PDB entry 1AGC | X-ray diffraction, 2.10 A resolution | chains A and C of the 3 polymer chains in the assembly

[Chain A]
Name: B*0801
Source organism: Homo sapiens
Notes: fragment: extracellular
UniProt: P30460 (1B08_HUMAN); residues 1-276 here correspond to UniProt positions 25-300 (UniProt number = residue number + 24)
Amino-acid sequence (276 residues; each row starts with the number of its first residue):
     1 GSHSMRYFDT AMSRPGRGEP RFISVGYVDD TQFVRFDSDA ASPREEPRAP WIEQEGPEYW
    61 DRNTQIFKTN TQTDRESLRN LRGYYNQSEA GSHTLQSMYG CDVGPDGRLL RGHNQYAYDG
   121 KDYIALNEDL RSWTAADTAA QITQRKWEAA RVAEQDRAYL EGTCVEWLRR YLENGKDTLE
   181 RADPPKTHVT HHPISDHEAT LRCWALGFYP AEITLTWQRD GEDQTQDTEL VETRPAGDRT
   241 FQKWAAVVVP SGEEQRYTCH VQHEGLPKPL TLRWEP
Disulfides: Cys101-Cys164, Cys203-Cys259

[Chain C]
Name: HIV-1 gag peptide (GGKKKYQL - 7Q mutation)
Source organism: Human immunodeficiency virus 1
Notes: fragment: extracellular
Amino-acid sequence (8 residues; numbered 1 to 8; the number before each row is that of its first residue):
     1 GGKKKYQL

[Chain A / chain C interface]
Residue-residue contacts (42):
  Tyr7(A) - Gly1(C)  hydrogen bond (side chain-backbone)
  Tyr7(A) - Gly2(C)  hydrogen bond (side chain-backbone)
  Asp9(A) - Lys5(C)  salt bridge
  Asn63(A) - Gly1(C)
  Asn63(A) - Gly2(C)  hydrogen bond (side chain-backbone)
  Ile66(A) - Gly2(C)
  Ile66(A) - Lys3(C)
  Asn70(A) - Lys3(C)  hydrogen bond (side chain-backbone)
  Asn70(A) - Lys4(C)
  Asn70(A) - Lys5(C)  hydrogen bond (side chain-backbone)
  Thr73(A) - Lys5(C)
  Thr73(A) - Tyr6(C)
  Thr73(A) - Gln7(C)
  Asp74(A) - Lys5(C)  salt bridge
  Glu76(A) - Gln7(C)  hydrogen bond
  Ser77(A) - Gln7(C)
  Ser77(A) - Leu8(C)  hydrogen bond (side chain-backbone)
  Asn80(A) - Gln7(C)  hydrogen bond
  Asn80(A) - Leu8(C)  hydrogen bond (side chain-backbone)
  Leu81(A) - Leu8(C)  hydrophobic
  Tyr84(A) - Leu8(C)  hydrogen bond (side chain-backbone)
  Leu95(A) - Leu8(C)  hydrophobic
  Ser97(A) - Lys5(C)  hydrogen bond
  Tyr99(A) - Gly2(C)
  Tyr99(A) - Lys3(C)  hydrogen bond (side chain-backbone)
  Asn114(A) - Lys3(C)
  Tyr116(A) - Lys5(C)
  Tyr116(A) - Leu8(C)  hydrophobic
  Tyr123(A) - Leu8(C)  hydrophobic
  Thr143(A) - Leu8(C)  hydrogen bond (side chain-backbone)
  Lys146(A) - Leu8(C)
  Trp147(A) - Tyr6(C)
  Trp147(A) - Gln7(C)  hydrogen bond (side chain-backbone)
  Trp147(A) - Leu8(C)  hydrophobic
  Val152(A) - Tyr6(C)  hydrophobic
  Gln155(A) - Tyr6(C)
  Asp156(A) - Lys3(C)  salt bridge
  Tyr159(A) - Gly1(C)  hydrogen bond (side chain-backbone)
  Tyr159(A) - Gly2(C)
  Tyr159(A) - Lys3(C)
  Trp167(A) - Gly1(C)
  Tyr171(A) - Gly1(C)  hydrogen bond (side chain-backbone)
Interface residues without a listed pair, chain A (31 interface residues in all): Met5, Phe22, Tyr59, Phe67
Interface features reported in the paper:
  - pairs named by the authors: Asn80(A)-Gln7(C) (hydrogen bond)

[Summary]
Chain A and chain C form an interface of 31 and 8 residues respectively; the contacts include 16 hydrogen
bonds and 3 salt bridges. Polar pairs include Asp9(A)-Lys5(C), Asp74(A)-Lys5(C) and Asp156(A)-Lys3(C). The
authors report a hydrogen bond between Asn80(A) and Gln7(C).
Here chain A is B*0801 (Homo sapiens) and chain C is HIV-1 gag peptide (GGKKKYQL - 7Q mutation) (Human
immunodeficiency virus 1). Entry 1AGC (Antagonist HIV-1 gag peptides induce structural changes in HLA B8-HIV-1
gag peptide (GGKKKYQL-7Q mutation)) was determined by X-ray diffraction, deposited together with 1AGB, 1AGD,
1AGE and 1AGF.
